PDB entry 5H9F | X-ray diffraction, 2.45 A resolution | chains E and N of the 14 polymer chains in the assembly

[Chain E]
Molecule: CRISPR system Cascade subunit CasC
From: Escherichia coli (strain K12)
UniProt: Q46899 (CASC_ECOLI); numbering as in UniProt (aligned over 1-363)
Amino-acid sequence (363 residues; row label = number of the first residue in the row):
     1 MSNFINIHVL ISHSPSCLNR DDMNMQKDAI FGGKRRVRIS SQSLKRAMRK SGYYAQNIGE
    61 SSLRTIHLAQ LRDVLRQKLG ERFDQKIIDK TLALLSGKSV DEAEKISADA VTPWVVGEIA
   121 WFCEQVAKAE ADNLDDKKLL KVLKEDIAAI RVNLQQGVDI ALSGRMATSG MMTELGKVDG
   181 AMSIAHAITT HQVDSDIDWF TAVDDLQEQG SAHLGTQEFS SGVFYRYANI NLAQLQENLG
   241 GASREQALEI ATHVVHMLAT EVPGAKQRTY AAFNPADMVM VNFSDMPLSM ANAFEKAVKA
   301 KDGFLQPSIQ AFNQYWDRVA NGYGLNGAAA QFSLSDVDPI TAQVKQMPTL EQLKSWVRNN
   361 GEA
Disordered / not traced: 1, 335-340, 362-363

[Chain N]
Molecule: DNA (50-MER) Target
Sequence (50 nucleotides; row label = number of the first residue in the row):
     1 CTGTTGGCAA GCCAGGATCT GAACAATACC GTCATCGAGC ACTGCACAGA

[Interface between chain E and chain N]
Residue-residue contacts (18; chain E residue first):
  Asp109(E) - DA10(N)  sugar contact
  Asp109(E) - DG11(N)  sugar contact
  Ala110(E) - DA10(N)  base contact
  Ala110(E) - DG11(N)  base contact
  Met166(E) - DG11(N)  base contact
  Thr168(E) - DG11(N)  sugar contact
  Thr168(E) - DC12(N)  sugar contact
  Trp199(E) - DG3(N)  base contact
  Gln207(E) - DT2(N)  sugar contact
  Gly210(E) - DC1(N)  base contact
  Gly210(E) - DT2(N)  base contact
  Ser211(E) - DT2(N)  hydrogen bond to the base
  Ala212(E) - DG3(N)  sugar contact
  His213(E) - DG3(N)  phosphate contact
  His213(E) - DT4(N)  hydrogen bond to the sugar
  Leu214(E) - DT2(N)  sugar contact
  Leu214(E) - DG3(N)  hydrogen bond to the sugar
  Gly215(E) - DG3(N)  base contact
Also at the interface, not in a pair above, chain E (13 interface residues in all): Gln209

[Summary]
13 residues of chain E and 7 residues of chain N are in contact; the contacts include 3 hydrogen bonds. Polar
pairs include Ser211(E)-DT2(N), His213(E)-DT4(N) and Leu214(E)-DG3(N).
Chain E is CRISPR system Cascade subunit CasC (Escherichia coli (strain K12)) and chain N is DNA (50-MER)
Target; the structure, Crystal structure of E. coli Cascade bound to a PAM-containing dsDNA target at 2.45
angstrom resolution, was determined by X-ray diffraction together with 5H9E from the same study.
